Entry 2O9I (X-ray diffraction, 2.80 A resolution); this record covers chains A and C.

# Chain A
Name: Orphan nuclear receptor PXR
Source organism: Homo sapiens
Notes: fragment: Ligand Binding Domain
UniProtKB: O75469 (PXR_HUMAN); residue numbers follow UniProt; this construct covers 142-434
Sequence (293 residues; each row starts with the number of its first residue):
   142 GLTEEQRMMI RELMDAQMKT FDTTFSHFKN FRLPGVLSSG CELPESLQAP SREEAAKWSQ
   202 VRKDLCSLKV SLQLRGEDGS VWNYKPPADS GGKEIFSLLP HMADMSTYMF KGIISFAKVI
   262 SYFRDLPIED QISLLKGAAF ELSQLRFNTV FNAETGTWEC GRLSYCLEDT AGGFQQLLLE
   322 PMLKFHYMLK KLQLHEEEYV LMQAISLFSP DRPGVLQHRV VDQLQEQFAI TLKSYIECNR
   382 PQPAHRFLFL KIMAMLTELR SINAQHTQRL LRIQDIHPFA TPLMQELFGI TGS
Unresolved in the structure: 179-191, 434
Sequence notes: engineered mutation S284 (Cys in O75469)
Swiss-Prot annotation at these positions:
  - binding site (hyperforin): S247, Q285 to F288, H407
Residues lining bound ligands: 444 (N-(2,2,2-trifluoroethyl)-N-{4-[2,2,2-trifluoro-1-hydroxy-1-(trifluoromethyl)ethyl]phenyl}benzenesulfonamide): L206, L209, V211, L240, M243, A244, M246, S247, F281, Q285, F288, W299, Y306, L308, M323, L324, H327, H407, R410, L411, I414, F420, M425
Reported in the primary citation:
  - conformationally variable residues (side-chain flip): L209, M323, H407, F429
  - contacts within the chain: W299-H327 (pi stacking), H407-F429
  - binding site for 444: L209, V211, L240, M243, M246, Q285, F288, W299, Y306, H327, H407, L411, F420, M425

# Chain C
Name: Nuclear Receptor Coactivator 1 isoform 3
Sequence (15 residues; row label = number of the first residue in the row):
   625 SLTERHKILH RLLQE

# How chain A and chain C interact
Residue-residue contacts - 26 pairs, chain A then chain C:
  I255(A) with L636(C), hydrophobic; L637(C), hydrophobic
  K259(A) with L636(C); L637(C); E639(C), hydrogen bond (side chain-backbone)
  I269(A) with T627(C); H634(C); L637(C), hydrophobic
  E270(A) with S625(C); L626(C); T627(C), hydrogen bond
  I273(A) with T627(C); H630(C); L633(C), hydrophobic; L637(C), hydrophobic
  S274(A) with L626(C)
  L276(A) with L633(C), hydrophobic; L637(C), hydrophobic
  K277(A) with H630(C)
  P423(A) with I632(C), hydrophobic
  L424(A) with I632(C)
  E427(A) with H630(C); K631(C); I632(C), hydrogen bond (side chain-backbone); L633(C), hydrogen bond (side chain-backbone)
  L428(A) with L633(C), hydrophobic
Interface residues without a listed pair, chain A (14 interface residues in all): K252, Q272
Interface residues without a listed pair, chain C (13 interface residues in all): R629, Q638

# In short
14 residues of chain A and 13 residues of chain C are in contact, with 4 hydrogen bonds. Polar contacts
include K259(A)-E639(C), E270(A)-T627(C) and E427(A)-I632(C). Bound to chain A: compound 444. From the paper:
a binding site for 444 at L209(A), V211(A) and L240(A) among others; conformational variability at L209(A),
M323(A) and H407(A) among others.
Here chain A is Orphan nuclear receptor PXR (Homo sapiens) and chain C is Nuclear Receptor Coactivator 1
isoform 3. Entry 2O9I (Crystal Structure of the Human Pregnane X Receptor LBD in complex with an SRC-1
coactivator peptide ...) was determined by X-ray diffraction.
